Entry 8PTM (electron microscopy, 2.90 A resolution); this record covers chains B and b of the 11 polymer chains in the assembly.

== Chain B ==
Molecule: Transcription termination factor Rho
Organism: Escherichia coli
Notes: EC 3.6.4.-
UniProtKB: P0AG30 (RHO_ECOLI); numbering as in UniProt (aligned over 1-419)
Sequence (419 residues; row label = number of the first residue in the row):
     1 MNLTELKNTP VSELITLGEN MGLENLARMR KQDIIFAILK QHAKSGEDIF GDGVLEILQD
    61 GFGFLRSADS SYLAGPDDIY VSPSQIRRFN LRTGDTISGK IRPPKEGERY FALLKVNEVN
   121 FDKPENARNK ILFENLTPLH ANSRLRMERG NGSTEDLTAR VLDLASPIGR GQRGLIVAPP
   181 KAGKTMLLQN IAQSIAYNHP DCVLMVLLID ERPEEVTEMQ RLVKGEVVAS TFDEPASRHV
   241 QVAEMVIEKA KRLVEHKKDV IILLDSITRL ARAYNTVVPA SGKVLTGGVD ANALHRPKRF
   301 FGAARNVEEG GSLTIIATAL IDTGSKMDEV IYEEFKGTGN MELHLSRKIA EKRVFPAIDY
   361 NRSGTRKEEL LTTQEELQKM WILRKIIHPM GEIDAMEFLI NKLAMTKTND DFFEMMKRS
Unresolved in the structure: 419
UniProt features mapped onto this chain:
  - region: Gly61 to Arg66 (RNA-binding 1), Asp78 to Tyr80 (RNA-binding 1), Glu108 to Tyr110 (RNA-binding 1), Val284 to Gly288 (RNA-binding 2)
  - binding site (ATP): Gly169 to Gly174, Lys181 to Met186, Arg212
  - site: Lys326 (RNA-binding 2)
  - mutagenesis: Phe62 (F62L/A: Defective for RNA-binding), Phe64 (F64L/A: Defective for RNA-binding), Lys181 (K181Q: Partial loss of ATPase, helicase and termination activity), Lys184 (K184Q: Improves ATPase and helicase activity but reduced termination activity), Cys202 (C202G/S: Does not affect the kinetics of ATP hydrolysis and inhibition by bicyclomycin), Asp265 (D265N: Loss of ATPase activity, helicase and termination activity)
Residues lining bound ligands: ADP (adenosine-5'-diphosphate): Arg366, Lys367, Glu369

== Chain b ==
Molecule: Protein rof
Organism: Escherichia coli
UniProtKB: P0AFW8 (ROF_ECOLI); residues 2-84 here = UniProt positions 2-84
Sequence (86 residues; row label = number of the first residue in the row; numbers below 1 keep their minus sign (Ala-1 is residue -1)):
    -1 AMGNDTYQPI NCDDYDNLEL ACQHHLMLTL ELKDGEKLQA KASDLVSRKN VEYLVVEAAG
    59 ETRELRLDKI TSFSHPEIGT VVVSES
Unresolved in the structure: -1 to 2
Sequence notes: expression tag (-1 to 1)
What the authors report for this chain:
  - mutagenesis - D14A, E17K, R46A: unchanged expression
  - mutagenesis - D14A: abolished growth
  - mutagenesis - R46A, K47A (3.2-fold): decreased growth in response to lag

== Chain B / chain b interface ==
Contacting residue pairs (23; chain B residue first):
  Ser82(B) - Asp14(b)  hydrogen bond
  Ser84(B) - Asp14(b)  hydrogen bond
  Ser84(B) - Glu17(b)
  Gln85(B) - Cys10(b)  hydrogen bond
  Gln85(B) - Tyr13(b)
  Gln85(B) - Asp14(b)  hydrogen bond
  Arg87(B) - Glu17(b)  salt bridge
  Arg88(B) - Pro7(b)
  Arg88(B) - Ile8(b)  hydrogen bond (side chain-backbone)
  Arg88(B) - Asn9(b)
  Arg88(B) - Cys10(b)
  Arg88(B) - Tyr13(b)
  Arg88(B) - Glu50(b)  salt bridge
  Arg102(B) - Asp11(b)  salt bridge
  Leu113(B) - Cys10(b)
  Leu113(B) - Asp11(b)
  Leu114(B) - Asn9(b)
  Leu114(B) - Cys10(b)  hydrogen bond (backbone-backbone)
  Leu114(B) - Asp11(b)
  Lys115(B) - Pro7(b)
  Lys115(B) - Asn9(b)  hydrogen bond
  Lys115(B) - Ser84(b)  hydrogen bond (side chain-backbone)
  Arg128(B) - Asn48(b)
Also at the interface, not in a pair above, chain B (12 interface residues in all): Val116, Glu125
From the paper, about this interface:
  - hot spots on chain B (mutagenesis) - R88E: abolished binding to Protein rof (chain b)
  - hot spots on chain B (mutagenesis) - F89S: decreased binding to Protein rof (chain b)

== In short ==
Chain B and chain b form an interface of 12 and 11 residues respectively, with 8 hydrogen bonds and 3 salt
bridges. Polar pairs include Arg87(B)-Glu17(b), Arg88(B)-Glu50(b) and Arg102(B)-Asp11(b). The paper reports
that R46A and K47A of chain b reduce growth in response to lag; D14A of chain b abolishes growth; 6
substitutions were tested in all.
Chain B is Transcription termination factor Rho and chain b is Protein rof, both from Escherichia coli; the
structure, Structure of the transcription termination factor Rho in complex with Rof and ADP, was determined
by electron microscopy (same publication as 8PTG, 8PTN, 8PTO and 8PTP).
